Entry 3FQM (X-ray diffraction, 1.90 A resolution); this record covers chains A and B.

# Chain A (and B)
Molecule: Non-structural protein 5A
Organism: Hepatitis C virus (isolate Con1)
Notes: fragment: hcv ns5a; chain B of this document is another copy of the same molecule, construct and numbering; everything in this record applies to it too
UniProt: Q9WMX2 (POLG_HCVCO); residues 33-202 here correspond to UniProt positions 2005-2174 (UniProt number = residue number + 1972)
Chain sequence (177 residues; each row starts with the number of its first residue):
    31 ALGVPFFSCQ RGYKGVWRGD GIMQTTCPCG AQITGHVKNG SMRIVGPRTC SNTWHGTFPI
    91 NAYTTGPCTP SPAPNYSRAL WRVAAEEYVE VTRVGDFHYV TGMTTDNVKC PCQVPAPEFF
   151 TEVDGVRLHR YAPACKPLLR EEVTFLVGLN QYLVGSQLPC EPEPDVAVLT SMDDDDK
Not modelled in the structure: 31, 192-207 (chain B: 31-32, 192-207)
Differences from the reference sequence: expression tag (31-32, 203-207)
UniProt features mapped onto this chain:
  - region: Pro163 to Pro167 (Interaction with non-structural protein 4A)
  - binding site (Zn(2+)): Cys39, Cys57, Cys59, Cys80
Ion coordination: Zn2+: Cys39, Cys57, Cys59, Cys80
From the paper describing this entry:
  - contacts within the chain: Arg48-Glu148 (salt bridge), Cys142-Cys190, Gly96-Arg160 (hydrogen bond)
  - self-association interface (contacts with another copy of this molecule); pairs are residue here / residue on that copy: Arg48-Glu116 (salt bridge), Ala92-Gly96 (backbone contact), Arg112-Glu148, Arg160-Ala92 (hydrogen bond), Ala92, Tyr93, Arg112, Lys139, Ala146, Phe149, Arg160, Tyr161
  - binding site for glycerol: Arg160, Tyr161

# Interface between chain A and chain B
Contacting residue pairs (34; chain A residue first):
  Arg48(A) - Ala115(B)
  Arg48(A) - Glu116(B)  salt bridge
  Arg48(A) - Tyr161(B)
  Ala92(A) - Thr95(B)
  Ala92(A) - Gly96(B)  hydrogen bond (backbone-backbone)
  Ala92(A) - Arg160(B)  hydrogen bond (backbone-side chain)
  Tyr93(A) - Thr95(B)
  Thr94(A) - Thr94(B)
  Thr95(A) - Ala92(B)
  Thr95(A) - Tyr93(B)
  Thr95(A) - Thr95(B)
  Gly96(A) - Ala92(B)  hydrogen bond (backbone-backbone)
  Gly96(A) - Tyr93(B)
  Pro97(A) - Tyr161(B)
  Thr99(A) - Tyr161(B)
  Arg112(A) - Glu148(B)  salt bridge
  Arg112(A) - Phe149(B)
  Ala114(A) - Phe149(B)
  Ala115(A) - Arg48(B)
  Ala115(A) - Glu148(B)
  Ala115(A) - Phe149(B)
  Glu116(A) - Arg48(B)  salt bridge
  Glu148(A) - Arg112(B)  salt bridge
  Glu148(A) - Ala115(B)
  Phe149(A) - Arg112(B)
  Phe149(A) - Ala114(B)
  Phe149(A) - Ala115(B)
  Arg160(A) - Ala92(B)  hydrogen bond (side chain-backbone)
  Arg160(A) - Tyr161(B)
  Tyr161(A) - Arg48(B)  hydrogen bond
  Tyr161(A) - Pro97(B)
  Tyr161(A) - Cys98(B)
  Tyr161(A) - Thr99(B)
  Tyr161(A) - Arg160(B)
Also at the interface, not in a pair above, chain A (18 interface residues in all): Cys98, Cys142
Also at the interface, not in a pair above, chain B (18 interface residues in all): Cys142

# Overview
The chain A/chain B interface involves 18 residues from each chain; the contacts include 5 hydrogen bonds and
4 salt bridges. Polar pairs include Arg48(A)-Glu116(B), Arg112(A)-Glu148(B) and Ala92(A)-Arg160(B). From the
paper: a binding site for glycerol at Arg160(A) and Tyr161(A); a self-association interface involving
Arg48(A), Ala92(A) and Tyr93(A) among others.
Both chains are Non-structural protein 5A (Hepatitis C virus (isolate Con1)). Entry 3FQM (Crystal structure of
a novel dimeric form of HCV NS5A domain I protein) was determined by X-ray diffraction.
